1OA1 - chain A; structure by X-ray diffraction, 1.55 A resolution.

== Chain A ==
Name: Hydroxylamine reductase
From: Desulfovibrio vulgaris
Notes: EC 1.7.-.-
UniProtKB: P31101 (PRIS_DESVH); numbering as in UniProt (aligned over 1-553)
Amino-acid sequence (553 residues; numbered 1 to 553; the number before each row is that of its first residue):
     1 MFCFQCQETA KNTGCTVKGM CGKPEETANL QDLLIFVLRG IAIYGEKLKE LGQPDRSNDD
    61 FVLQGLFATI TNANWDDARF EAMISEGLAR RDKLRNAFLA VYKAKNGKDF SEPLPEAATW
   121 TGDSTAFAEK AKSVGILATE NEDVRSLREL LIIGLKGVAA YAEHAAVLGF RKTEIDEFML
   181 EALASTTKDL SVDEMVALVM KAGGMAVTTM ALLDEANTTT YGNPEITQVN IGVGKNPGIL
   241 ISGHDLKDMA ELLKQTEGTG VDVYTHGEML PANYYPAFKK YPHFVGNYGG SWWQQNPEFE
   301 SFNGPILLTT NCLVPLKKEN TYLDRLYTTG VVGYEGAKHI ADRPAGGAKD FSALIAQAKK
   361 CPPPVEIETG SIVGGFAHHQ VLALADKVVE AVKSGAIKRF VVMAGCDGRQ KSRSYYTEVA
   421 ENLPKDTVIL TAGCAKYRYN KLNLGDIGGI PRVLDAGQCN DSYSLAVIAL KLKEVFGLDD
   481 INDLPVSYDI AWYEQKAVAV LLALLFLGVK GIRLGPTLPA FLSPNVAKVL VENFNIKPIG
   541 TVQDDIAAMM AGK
UniProt features mapped onto this chain:
  - binding site ([4Fe-4S] cluster): Cys-3, Cys-6, Cys-15, Cys-21
  - binding site (hybrid [4Fe-2O-2S] cluster): His-244, Glu-268, Cys-312, Cys-406, Cys-434, Cys-459, Glu-494, Lys-496
  - modified residue: Cys-406 (Cysteine persulfide)
Metal / ion sites: 4Fe-4S cluster Fe: Cys-3, Cys-6, Cys-15, Cys-21; fe4-s3 cluster Fe: His-244, Glu-268, Cys-312, Cys-406, Cys-434, Cys-459, Glu-494
Small-molecule neighbours:
  - fe4-s3 cluster (SF3): His-244, Glu-268, Trp-292, Asn-311, Cys-312, Gly-405, Cys-406, Asp-407, Gly-433, Cys-434, Cys-459, Tyr-493, Glu-494
  - 4Fe-4S cluster (SF4): Met-1, Cys-3, Phe-4, Gln-5, Cys-6, Glu-8, Thr-9, Cys-15, Gly-19, Met-20, Cys-21, Lys-23, Thr-71
Reported in the primary citation:
  - fe4-s3 cluster coordination: His-244, Glu-268, Cys-312, Cys-406, Cys-434, Cys-459, Glu-494

== Summary ==
Ligands of chain A: 4Fe-4S cluster and fe4-s3 cluster. Cys-3, Cys-6, Cys-15 and Cys-21 form the 4Fe-4S cluster
Fe site. UniProt lists 4 [4Fe-4S] cluster-binding residues and 8 hybrid [4Fe-2O-2S] cluster-binding residues.
From the paper: fe4-s3 cluster coordination by His-244, Glu-268 and Cys-312 among others.
Chain A is Hydroxylamine reductase (Desulfovibrio vulgaris); the structure, Reduced hybrid cluster protein
(hcp) from desulfovibrio vulgaris hildenborough structure at 1.55A resolution using synchrotron radiation, was
determined by X-ray diffraction (same publication as 1OA0).
